6GL9 - chain A; structure by X-ray diffraction, 1.70 A resolution.

[Chain A]
Protein: Tyrosine-protein kinase JAK3
From: Homo sapiens
Notes: EC 2.7.10.2
UniProt: P52333 (JAK3_HUMAN); residues 812-1103 here = UniProt positions 812-1103
Amino-acid sequence (294 residues; row label = number of the first residue in the row):
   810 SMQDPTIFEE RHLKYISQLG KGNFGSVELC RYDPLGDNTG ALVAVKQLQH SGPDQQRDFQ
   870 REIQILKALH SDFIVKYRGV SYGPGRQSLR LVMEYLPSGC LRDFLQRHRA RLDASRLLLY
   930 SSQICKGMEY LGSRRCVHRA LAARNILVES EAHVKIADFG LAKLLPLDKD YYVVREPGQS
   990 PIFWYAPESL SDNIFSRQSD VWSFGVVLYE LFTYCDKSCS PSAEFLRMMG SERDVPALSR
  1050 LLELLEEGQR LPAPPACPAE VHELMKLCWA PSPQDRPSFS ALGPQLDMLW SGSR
Unresolved in the structure: 810-811
Differences from the reference sequence: expression tag (810-811); conflict A949 (Asp in P52333), S1040 (Cys in P52333), S1048 (Cys in P52333)
Ligand contacts:
  - F3W ((E)-3-[3-(3-cyclohexyl-3,5,8,10-tetrazatricyclo[7.3.0.02,6]dodeca-1(9),2(6),4,7,11-pentaen-4-yl)phenyl]prop-2-enenitrile): L828, G829, V836, A853, V884, M902, E903, Y904, L905, G908, C909, R911, D912, R953, N954, L956, A966, D967
  - 1-phenylurea (PHU): F992, W1011, V1015, P1030, F1034, M1037, L1050, L1054, Q1058, R1059, L1060, W1078
Curated features (UniProtKB/Swiss-Prot):
  - binding site (ATP): L828 to V836, K855
  - modified residue (Phosphotyrosine): Y904, Y939, Y980, Y981
  - natural variant: L910 (L910S: In T(-)B(+)NK(-) SCID)
  - mutagenesis: K855 (K855A: More than 90% loss of STAT5a activation), Y904 (Y904F: About 40% loss of STAT5a activation), Y939 (Y939F: About 80% loss of STAT5a activation)

[Summary]
Bound to chain A: compound F3W and 1-phenylurea. Curated annotation (UniProt) lists 10 ATP-binding residues
and 3 mutagenesis sites.
Chain A is Tyrosine-protein kinase JAK3 (Homo sapiens); the structure, Crystal structure of JAK3 in complex
with Compound 10 (FM475), was determined by X-ray diffraction, deposited together with 6GLA and 6GLB.
